7EMF - chains G and U of the 27 polymer chains in the assembly; structure by electron microscopy, 3.50 A resolution.

# Chain G
Molecule: Mediator of RNA polymerase II transcription subunit 7
Organism: Homo sapiens
UniProtKB: O43513 (MED7_HUMAN); residues 1-233 here = UniProt positions 1-233
Chain sequence (233 residues; numbered 1 to 233; the number before each row is that of its first residue):
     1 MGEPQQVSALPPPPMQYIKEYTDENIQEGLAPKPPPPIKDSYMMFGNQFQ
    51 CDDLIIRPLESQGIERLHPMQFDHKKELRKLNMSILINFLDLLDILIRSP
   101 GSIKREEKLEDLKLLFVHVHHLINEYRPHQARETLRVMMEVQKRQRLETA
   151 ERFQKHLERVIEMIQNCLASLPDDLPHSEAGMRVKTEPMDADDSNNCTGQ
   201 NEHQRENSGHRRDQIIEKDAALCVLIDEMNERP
Not modelled in the structure: 1-14, 176-233
UniProt features mapped onto this chain:
  - modified residue: Ser194 (Phosphoserine)
  - cross-link: Lys185 (Glycyl lysine isopeptide (Lys-Gly) (interchain with G-Cter in SUMO1))

# Chain U
Molecule: Mediator of RNA polymerase II transcription subunit 21
Organism: Homo sapiens
UniProtKB: Q13503 (MED21_HUMAN); residue numbers follow UniProt; this construct covers 1-144
Chain sequence (144 residues; row label = number of the first residue in the row):
     1 MADRLTQLQDAVNSLADQFCNAIGVLQQCGPPASFNNIQTAINKDQPANP
    51 TEEYAQLFAALIARTAKDIDVLIDSLPSEESTAALQAASLYKLEEENHEA
   101 ATCLEDVVYRGDMLLEKIQSALADIAQSQLKTRSGTHSQSLPDS
Not modelled in the structure: 36-47, 134-144

# How chain G and chain U interact
Pairs across the interface (64; chain G residue first):
  Phe72(G) - Glu79(U)
  Asp73(G) - Glu79(U)
  His74(G) - Glu79(U)  salt bridge
  Lys75(G) - Ile73(U)
  Lys75(G) - Asp74(U)  hydrogen bond (side chain-backbone)
  Lys75(G) - Leu76(U)
  Lys75(G) - Pro77(U)
  Leu78(G) - Ile73(U)
  Arg79(G) - Asp70(U)  salt bridge
  Arg79(G) - Ile73(U)
  Arg79(G) - Asp74(U)  salt bridge
  Asn82(G) - Ala66(U)
  Ile85(G) - Leu15(U)  hydrophobic
  Ile85(G) - Phe19(U)  hydrophobic
  Leu86(G) - Phe19(U)  hydrophobic
  Leu86(G) - Ile62(U)  hydrophobic
  Leu86(G) - Ala66(U)  hydrophobic
  Phe89(G) - Phe19(U)  hydrophobic
  Phe89(G) - Ile23(U)  hydrophobic
  Leu92(G) - Ile23(U)  hydrophobic
  Phe116(G) - Val12(U)  hydrophobic
  Phe116(G) - Ala16(U)  hydrophobic
  Val119(G) - Val12(U)  hydrophobic
  His120(G) - Asn13(U)  hydrogen bond
  Ile123(G) - Leu5(U)
  Ile123(G) - Leu8(U)  hydrophobic
  Ile123(G) - Gln9(U)
  Asn124(G) - Gln9(U)  hydrogen bond
  Tyr126(G) - Leu5(U)  hydrophobic
  Tyr126(G) - Leu76(U)  hydrophobic
  Tyr126(G) - Pro77(U)
  Arg127(G) - Leu5(U)
  Arg127(G) - Thr6(U)
  Arg127(G) - Gln9(U)
  His129(G) - Pro77(U)
  His129(G) - Ser81(U)
  His129(G) - Gln86(U)  hydrogen bond (backbone-side chain)
  Gln130(G) - Asp3(U)  hydrogen bond
  Gln130(G) - Leu5(U)
  Arg132(G) - Ala83(U)
  Arg132(G) - Gln86(U)
  Glu133(G) - Gln86(U)
  Arg136(G) - Ser89(U)
  Arg136(G) - Leu90(U)
  Arg136(G) - Leu93(U)
  Met139(G) - Asn97(U)
  Glu140(G) - Leu93(U)
  Gln142(G) - Asn97(U)
  Lys143(G) - Leu93(U)
  Lys143(G) - Glu96(U)
  Lys143(G) - Asn97(U)
  Arg146(G) - Asn97(U)  hydrogen bond (side chain-backbone)
  Leu147(G) - Ala100(U)  hydrophobic
  Thr149(G) - Leu104(U)
  Ala150(G) - Leu104(U)  hydrophobic
  Phe153(G) - Val107(U)
  Phe153(G) - Val108(U)  hydrophobic
  Phe153(G) - Gly111(U)
  Gln154(G) - Val107(U)
  Gln154(G) - Arg110(U)
  Leu157(G) - Arg110(U)
  Leu157(G) - Gly111(U)
  Ile161(G) - Leu114(U)  hydrophobic
  Ile164(G) - Ile118(U)  hydrophobic
Also at the interface, not in a pair above, chain G (41 interface residues in all): Leu93, Leu96, Leu135, Glu158, Val160
Also at the interface, not in a pair above, chain U (39 interface residues in all): Ile69, Ser78, His98, Ala101

# In short
41 residues of chain G face 39 of chain U across their interface; the contacts include 6 hydrogen bonds and 3
salt bridges. Polar pairs include His74(G)-Glu79(U), Arg79(G)-Asp70(U) and Arg79(G)-Asp74(U).
Here chain G is Mediator of RNA polymerase II transcription subunit 7 and chain U is Mediator of RNA
polymerase II transcription subunit 21, both from Homo sapiens. Entry 7EMF (Human Mediator (deletion of
MED1-IDR) in a Tail-extended conformation) was determined by electron microscopy together with 7ENJ from the
same study.
